PDB entry 6VOL | electron microscopy, 4.06 A resolution (low resolution: residue-level contacts below are approximate; hydrogen-bond / salt-bridge calls are withheld) | chains C and d of the 26 polymer chains in the assembly

[Chain C]
Name: ATP synthase subunit alpha, chloroplastic
Organism: Spinacia oleracea
Notes: EC 7.1.2.2
UniProt: P06450 (ATPA_SPIOL); numbering as in UniProt (aligned over 1-507)
Amino-acid sequence (507 residues; numbered 1 to 507; the number before each row is that of its first residue):
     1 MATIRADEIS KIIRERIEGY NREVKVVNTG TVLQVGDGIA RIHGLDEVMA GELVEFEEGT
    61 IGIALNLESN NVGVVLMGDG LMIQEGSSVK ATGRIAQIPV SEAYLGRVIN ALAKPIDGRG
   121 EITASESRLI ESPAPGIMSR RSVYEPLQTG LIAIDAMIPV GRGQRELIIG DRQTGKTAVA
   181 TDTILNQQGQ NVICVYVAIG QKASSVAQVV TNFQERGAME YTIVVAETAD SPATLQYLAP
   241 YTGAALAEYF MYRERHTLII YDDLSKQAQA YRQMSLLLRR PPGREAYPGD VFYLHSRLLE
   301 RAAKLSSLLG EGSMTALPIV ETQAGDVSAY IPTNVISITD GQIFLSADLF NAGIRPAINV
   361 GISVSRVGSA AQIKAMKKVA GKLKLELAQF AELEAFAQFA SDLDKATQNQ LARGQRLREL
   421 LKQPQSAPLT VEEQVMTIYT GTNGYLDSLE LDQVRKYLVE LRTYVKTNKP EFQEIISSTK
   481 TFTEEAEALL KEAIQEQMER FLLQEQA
Not modelled in the structure: 1-4, 505-507
Ligand contacts:
  - ADP (adenosine-5'-diphosphate): Val364, Ser365, Arg366, Leu385
  - ATP (adenosine-5'-triphosphate): Asp171, Arg172, Gln173, Thr174, Gly175, Lys176, Thr177, Ala178, Phe350, Arg355, Pro356, Gln423, Pro424, Gln425
Curated features (UniProtKB/Swiss-Prot):
  - binding site (ATP): Gly170 to Thr177
  - site: Ser363 (Required for activity)

[Chain d]
Name: ATP synthase delta chain, chloroplastic
Organism: Spinacia oleracea
UniProt: P11402 (ATPD_SPIOL); residue numbers follow UniProt; this construct covers 1-257
Amino-acid sequence (257 residues; each row starts with the number of its first residue):
     1 MAALQNPVAL QSRTTTAVAA LSTSSTTSTP KPFSLSFSSS TATFNPLRLK ILTASKLTAK
    61 PRGGALGTRM VDSTASRYAS ALADVADVTG TLEATNSDVE KLIRIFSEEP VYYFFANPVI
   121 SIDNKRSVLD EIITTSGLQP HTANFINILI DSERINLVKE ILNEFEDVFN KITGTEVAVV
   181 TSVVKLENDH LAQIAKGVQK ITGAKNVRIK TVIDPSLVAG FTIRYGNEGS KLVDMSVKKQ
   241 LEEIAAQLEM DDVTLAV
Not modelled in the structure: 1-70, 250-257

[Interface between chain C and chain d]
Residue-residue contacts - 30 pairs, chain C then chain d:
  Ser10(C) with Gln247(d)
  Ile13(C) with Gln247(d)
  Tyr20(C) with Glu242(d); Glu243(d); Ala246(d)
  Asn21(C) with Lys239(d); Glu242(d)
  Arg22(C) with Glu242(d)
  Val24(C) with Met235(d)
  Lys25(C) with Leu232(d)
  Val26(C) with Tyr225(d); Lys231(d); Leu232(d); Val233(d)
  Val27(C) with Ser230(d); Lys231(d); Leu232(d)
  Asn28(C) with Ser230(d); Lys231(d)
  Thr29(C) with Arg224(d); Gly229(d); Ser230(d)
  His43(C) with Glu228(d)
  Leu45(C) with Ser230(d)
  Asp46(C) with Asn227(d)
  Glu47(C) with Asn227(d)
  Ser69(C) with Val71(d)
  Asn70(C) with Val71(d); Asp72(d); Ser73(d)
Other interface residues (no listed pair), chain C (18 interface residues in all): Gly44
Other interface residues (no listed pair), chain d (19 interface residues in all): Asp234

[Summary]
Chain C and chain d form an interface of 18 and 19 residues respectively. Bound to chain C: ATP and ADP.
UniProt lists 8 ATP-binding residues on chain C.
Here chain C is ATP synthase subunit alpha, chloroplastic and chain d is ATP synthase delta chain,
chloroplastic, both from Spinacia oleracea. Entry 6VOL (Chloroplast ATP synthase (R2, CF1FO)) was determined
by electron microscopy (same publication as 6VM1, 6VM4, 6VMB, 6VMD, 6VMG, 6VOF and 8 further entries).
